3UX0 - chains A and P; structure by X-ray diffraction, 1.75 A resolution.

[Chain A]
Protein: 14-3-3 protein sigma
Organism: Homo sapiens
Reference sequence: P31947 (1433S_HUMAN); numbering as in UniProt (aligned over 1-231)
Chain sequence (235 residues; row label = number of the first residue in the row; numbers below 1 keep their minus sign (Ala-3 is residue -3)):
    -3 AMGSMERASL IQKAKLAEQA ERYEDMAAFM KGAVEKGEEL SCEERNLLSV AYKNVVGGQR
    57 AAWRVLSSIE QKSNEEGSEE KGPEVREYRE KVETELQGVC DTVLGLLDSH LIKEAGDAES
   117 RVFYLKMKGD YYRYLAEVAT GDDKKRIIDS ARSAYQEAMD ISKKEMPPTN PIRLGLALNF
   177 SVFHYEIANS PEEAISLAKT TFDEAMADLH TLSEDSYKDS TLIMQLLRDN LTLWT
Unresolved in the structure: 71-77
Modified positions: Cys38 (s-hydroxycysteine; CSO)
Sequence notes: expression tag (-3 to 0)
Bound ions: Mg2+ site 1 near Glu2 (its only coordinating residue here); Mg2+ site 2: Glu35, Glu110; Mg2+ site 3: Glu86, Glu89; Mg2+ site 4 near Glu161 (its only coordinating residue here)
Residues lining bound ligands: Fusicoccin H (0DV; (4R,5R,6R,6aS,9S,9aE,10aR)-5-hydroxy-9-(hydroxymethyl)-6,10a-dimethyl-3-(propan-2-yl)-1,2,4,5,6,6a,7,8,9,10a-decahydrod icyclopenta[a,d][8]annulen-4-yl alpha-D-gulopyranoside): Glu14, Asn42, Ser45, Val46, Phe119, Lys122, Pro167, Ile168, Gly171, Asp215, Leu218, Ile219
Swiss-Prot annotation at these positions:
  - site (Interaction with phosphoserine on interacting protein): Arg56, Arg129
  - modified residue (Phosphoserine): Ser5, Ser74

[Chain P]
Protein: TASK3 phosphopeptide
Reference sequence: Q9NPC2 (KCNK9_HUMAN); residues 369-374 here = UniProt positions 369-374
Chain sequence (6 residues; each row starts with the number of its first residue):
   369 KRRKSV
Modified positions: Ser373 (phosphoserine; SEP)
From the paper describing this entry:
  - post-translational modification sites: Ser373 (citing earlier work)

[How chain A and chain P interact]
Contacting residue pairs (25; chain A residue first):
  Lys49(A) - Ser373(P)
  Arg56(A) - Arg370(P)
  Arg56(A) - Arg371(P)
  Arg56(A) - Ser373(P)
  Arg60(A) - Arg370(P)
  Lys122(A) - Val374(P)  hydrogen bond (side chain-backbone)
  Arg129(A) - Arg371(P)
  Arg129(A) - Ser373(P)
  Tyr130(A) - Ser373(P)
  Glu133(A) - Arg371(P)  salt bridge
  Gly171(A) - Val374(P)
  Leu174(A) - Lys372(P)
  Leu174(A) - Ser373(P)
  Leu174(A) - Val374(P)
  Asn175(A) - Ser373(P)
  Asn175(A) - Val374(P)
  Val178(A) - Arg371(P)
  Val178(A) - Lys372(P)
  Glu182(A) - Arg371(P)  salt bridge
  Leu222(A) - Lys372(P)
  Asp225(A) - Lys372(P)  salt bridge
  Asn226(A) - Arg371(P)
  Asn226(A) - Lys372(P)  hydrogen bond (side chain-backbone)
  Leu229(A) - Lys369(P)
  Leu229(A) - Arg371(P)
Other interface residues (no listed pair), chain A (18 interface residues in all): Asp126, Trp230

[In short]
The interface between chain A and chain P involves 18 residues on one side and 6 on the other; the contacts
include 2 hydrogen bonds and 3 salt bridges. Polar contacts include Glu133(A)-Arg371(P), Glu182(A)-Arg371(P)
and Asp225(A)-Lys372(P). Chain A binds Fusicoccin H. Glu35(A) and Glu110(A) form the Mg2+ site 2. From the
paper: a modification site at Ser373(P).
Chain A is 14-3-3 protein sigma (Homo sapiens) and chain P is TASK3 phosphopeptide; the structure, Crystal
structure of human 14-3-3 sigma in complex with TASK-3 peptide and stabilizer Fusicoccin H, was determined by
X-ray diffraction, deposited together with 3P1N, 3P1O, 3P1P, 3P1Q, 3P1R, 3P1S and 8 further entries.
